Entry 4BPK (X-ray diffraction, 1.76 A resolution); this record covers chains A and C of the 4 polymer chains in the assembly.

[Chain A]
Protein: Bcl-2-like protein 1
From: Homo sapiens
UniProt: Q07817 (B2CL1_HUMAN); residue numbers follow UniProt; this construct covers 1-26, 83-209
Chain sequence (157 residues; numbered -3 to 209; 56 numbers in that range are skipped by the numbering (no residue carries them; nothing is unmodelled there); the number before each row is that of its first residue; numbers below 1 keep their minus sign (Gly-3 is residue -3)):
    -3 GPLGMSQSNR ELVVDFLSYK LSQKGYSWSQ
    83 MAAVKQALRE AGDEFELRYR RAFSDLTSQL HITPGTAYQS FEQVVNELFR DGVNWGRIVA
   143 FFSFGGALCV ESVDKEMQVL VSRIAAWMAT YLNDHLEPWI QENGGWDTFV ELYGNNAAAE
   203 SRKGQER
Unresolved in the structure: -3 to 0, 196-209
Construct notes: expression tag (-3 to 0)
Ion coordination: Cd2+ site 1 near Glu92 (its only coordinating residue here); Cd2+ site 2: Glu129, Glu158; Cd2+ site 3 near Glu153 (its only coordinating residue here); Cd2+ site 4: Glu179 (shared with 1 residue of chain B); Cd2+ site 5: Gly186 (shared with 1 residue of chain B)
Reported in the primary citation:
  - conformationally variable residues (side-chain flip): Tyr101, Phe105

[Chain C]
Protein: Alpha beta BH3-peptide
Chain sequence (22 residues; numbered -1 to 21; 1 number in that range is skipped by the numbering (no residue carries it; nothing is unmodelled there); the number before each row is that of its first residue; numbers below 1 keep their minus sign (ACE-1 is residue -1)):
    -1 X
     1 WAREIGAXAR RMADDLNAQY X
Unresolved in the structure: -1
Modified positions: ACE (acetyl group) at position -1, B3Q ((3S)-3,6-diamino-6-oxohexanoic acid) at position 8, NH2 (amino group) at position 21; Trp1 ((3S)-3-amino-4-(1H-indol-3-yl)butanoic acid; HT7); Glu4 ((3s)-3-aminohexanedioic acid; B3E); Ala9 (2-amino-heptanoic acid; AHP); Arg11 ((3S)-3-amino-6-[(diaminomethylidene)amino]hexanoic acid; HR7); Asp15 (3-aminopentanedioic acid; B3D); Ala18 ((3s)-3-aminobutanoic acid; B3A)

[Interface between chain A and chain C]
Pairs across the interface (49; chain A residue first):
  Ala93(A) with Tyr20(C)
  Glu96(A) with Gln19(C)
  Phe97(A) with Met12(C), hydrophobic; Leu16(C), hydrophobic
  Arg100(A) with Gln19(C)
  Tyr101(A) with Asp15(C); Leu16(C), hydrogen bond (side chain-backbone)
  Ala104(A) with Met12(C), hydrophobic
  Phe105(A) with Ala9(C)
  Leu108(A) with Ile5(C); B3Q_8(C); Ala9(C); Met12(C), hydrophobic
  Gln111(A) with Trp1(C)
  Leu112(A) with Ile5(C), hydrophobic
  His113(A) with Trp1(C)
  Ser122(A) with Ala2(C)
  Gln125(A) with Ala2(C); Arg3(C), hydrogen bond
  Val126(A) with Ala2(C); Gly6(C)
  Glu129(A) with Arg3(C); Gly6(C); Ala7(C); Arg10(C), salt bridge
  Leu130(A) with Gly6(C); Ala9(C); Arg10(C)
  Arg132(A) with Arg10(C)
  Asp133(A) with Arg10(C), salt bridge; Arg11(C)
  Asn136(A) with Asp14(C), hydrogen bond; Asn17(C)
  Trp137(A) with Asn17(C); Tyr20(C), hydrophobic
  Gly138(A) with Ala13(C); Leu16(C); Asn17(C), hydrogen bond (backbone-side chain); Tyr20(C)
  Arg139(A) with Arg10(C); Arg11(C); Ala13(C); Asp14(C), salt bridge
  Val141(A) with Leu16(C), hydrophobic
  Ala142(A) with Ala13(C), hydrophobic
  Phe146(A) with Ala9(C)
  Phe191(A) with Tyr20(C)
  Leu194(A) with Tyr20(C)
  Tyr195(A) with Tyr20(C)
Also at the interface, not in a pair above, chain A (30 interface residues in all): Thr109, Phe131
From the paper, about this interface:
  - interface residues, chain A: Phe105(A)

[Summary]
30 residues of chain A face 18 of chain C across their interface, with 4 hydrogen bonds and 3 salt bridges.
Polar contacts include Glu129(A)-Arg10(C), Asp133(A)-Arg10(C) and Arg139(A)-Asp14(C). The Cd2+ site 2 is built
by Glu129(A) and Glu158(A). The paper reports the interface residue Phe105(A); conformational variability at
Tyr101(A) and Phe105(A).
Chain A is Bcl-2-like protein 1 (Homo sapiens) and chain C is Alpha beta BH3-peptide; the structure, Bcl-xL
bound to alpha beta Puma BH3 peptide 5, was determined by X-ray diffraction, deposited together with 4BPI and
4BPJ.
